Entry 7Q1W (X-ray diffraction, 1.65 A resolution); this record covers chain A.

Chain A:
Protein: Ruminococcus gnavus end galactosidase GH98
From: Ruminococcus gnavus (strain ATCC 29149 / VPI C7-9)
UniProt: A7B6A6 (A7B6A6_RUMGV); residue numbers follow UniProt; this construct covers 49-892
Sequence (844 residues; numbered 49 to 892; the number before each row is that of its first residue):
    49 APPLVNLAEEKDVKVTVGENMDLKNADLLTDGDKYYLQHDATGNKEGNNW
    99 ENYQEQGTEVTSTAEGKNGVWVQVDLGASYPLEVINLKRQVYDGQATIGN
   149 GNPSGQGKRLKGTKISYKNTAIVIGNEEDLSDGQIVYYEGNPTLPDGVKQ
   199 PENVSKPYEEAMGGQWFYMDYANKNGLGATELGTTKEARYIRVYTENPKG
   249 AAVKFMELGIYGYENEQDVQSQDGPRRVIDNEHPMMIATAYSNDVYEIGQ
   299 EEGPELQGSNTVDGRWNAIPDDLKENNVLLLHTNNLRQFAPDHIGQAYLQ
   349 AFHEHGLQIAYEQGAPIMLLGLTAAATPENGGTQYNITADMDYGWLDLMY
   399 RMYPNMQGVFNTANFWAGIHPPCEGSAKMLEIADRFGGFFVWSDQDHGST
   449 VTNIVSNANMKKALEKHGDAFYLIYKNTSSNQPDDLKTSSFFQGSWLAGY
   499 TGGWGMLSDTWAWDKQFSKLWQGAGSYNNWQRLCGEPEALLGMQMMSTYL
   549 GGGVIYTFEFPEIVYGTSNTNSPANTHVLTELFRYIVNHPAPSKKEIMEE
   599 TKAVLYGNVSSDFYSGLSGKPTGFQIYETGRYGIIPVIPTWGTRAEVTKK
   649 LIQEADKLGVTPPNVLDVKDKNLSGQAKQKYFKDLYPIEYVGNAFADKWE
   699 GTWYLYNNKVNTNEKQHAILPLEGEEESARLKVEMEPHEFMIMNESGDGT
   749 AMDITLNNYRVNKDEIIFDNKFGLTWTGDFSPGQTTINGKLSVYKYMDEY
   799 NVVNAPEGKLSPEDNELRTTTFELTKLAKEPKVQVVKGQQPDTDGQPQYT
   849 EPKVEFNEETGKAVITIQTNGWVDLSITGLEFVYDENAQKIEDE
Differences from the reference sequence: engineered mutation Ala411 (Glu in A7B6A6)
Ion coordination: Mg2+: Leu76, Asp79, Asp81, Tyr84, Met254, Glu255; Ca2+: Asp812, Asn813, Gln846
Reported in the primary citation:
  - specificity-determining residues: Gln305, Trp528, Lys788
  - binding site for 2-acetamido-2-deoxy-alpha-D-galactopyranose: Lys713, Glu734, Glu814, Arg816, Thr817
  - binding site for alpha-L-fucopyranose: Glu814, Leu815, Gln866
  - Mg2+ coordination: Leu76, Asp79, Tyr84, Met254, Glu255
  - Ca2+ coordination: Asp812, Asn813, Gln846
  - mutagenesis - Q305W, W528A, W528D, K788A: abolished catalytic activity
  - mutagenesis - Q305A: decreased catalytic activity
  - mutagenesis - K788A: unchanged stability

In short:
Leu76, Asp79, Asp81, Tyr84, Met254 and Glu255 form the Mg2+ site. Asp812, Asn813 and Gln846 coordinate Ca2+.
The paper reports a binding site for 2-acetamido-2-deoxy-alpha-D-galactopyranose at Lys713, Glu734 and Glu814
among others; Q305W, W528A and W528D, among others, abolish catalytic activity; 5 substitutions were tested in
all.
Chain A is Ruminococcus gnavus end galactosidase GH98 (Ruminococcus gnavus (strain ATCC 29149 / VPI C7-9));
the structure, Ruminococcus gnavus ATC29149 endo-beta-1,4-galactosidase (RgGH98) E411A in complex with blood
group A (BgA II) tetrasaccharide, was determined by X-ray diffraction (same publication as 7PMO and 7Q20).
